Entry 1QNC (X-ray diffraction, 2.30 A resolution); this record covers chains A and D of the 3 polymer chains in the assembly.

[Chain A]
Protein: Transcription initiation factor tfiid-1
Source organism: Arabidopsis thaliana
Reference sequence: P28147 (TF21_ARATH); residues 1-200 here = UniProt positions 1-200
Chain sequence (200 residues; each row starts with the number of its first residue):
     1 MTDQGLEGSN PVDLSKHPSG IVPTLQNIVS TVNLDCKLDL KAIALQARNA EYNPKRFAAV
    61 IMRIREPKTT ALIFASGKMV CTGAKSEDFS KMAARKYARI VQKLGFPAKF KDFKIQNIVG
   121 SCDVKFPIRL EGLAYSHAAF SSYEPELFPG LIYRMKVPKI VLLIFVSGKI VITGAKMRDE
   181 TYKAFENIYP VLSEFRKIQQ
Unresolved in the structure: 1-15, 199-200
UniProt features mapped onto this chain:
  - modified residue: Thr2 (N-acetylthreonine)
From the paper describing this entry:
  - binding site for the 14-nt DNA strand (chain D): Pro149
  - specificity-determining residues: Val29, Val119, Leu163 (proposed by the authors, not directly observed)

[Chain D]
Molecule: 14-nt DNA strand
Sequence (14 nucleotides; each row starts with the number of its first residue):
   215 TGCCCTTTTA TTGC

[Chain A / chain D interface]
Residue-residue contacts - 38 pairs, chain A then chain D:
  Gln26(A) - DT223(D)  sugar contact
  Gln26(A) - DA224(D)  sugar contact
  Asn27(A) - DT222(D)  hydrogen bond to the base
  Asn27(A) - DT223(D)  hydrogen bond to the base
  Val29(A) - DT222(D)  base contact
  Arg56(A) - DC219(D)  sugar contact
  Arg56(A) - DT220(D)  salt bridge to the phosphate
  Arg56(A) - DT221(D)  salt bridge to the phosphate
  Phe57(A) - DC219(D)  base contact
  Phe57(A) - DT220(D)  base contact
  Ile61(A) - DT220(D)  phosphate contact
  Ile61(A) - DT221(D)  phosphate contact
  Arg63(A) - DT221(D)  phosphate contact
  Arg63(A) - DT222(D)  salt bridge to the phosphate
  Lys68(A) - DT223(D)  phosphate contact
  Thr70(A) - DT221(D)  phosphate contact
  Thr70(A) - DT222(D)  hydrogen bond to the phosphate
  Leu72(A) - DT220(D)  base contact
  Leu72(A) - DT221(D)  base contact
  Thr82(A) - DT221(D)  base contact
  Thr82(A) - DT222(D)  hydrogen bond to the sugar
  Gly83(A) - DT222(D)  phosphate contact
  Lys85(A) - DT223(D)  phosphate contact
  Val119(A) - DT223(D)  base contact
  Val119(A) - DA224(D)  base contact
  Ser121(A) - DA224(D)  sugar contact
  Phe148(A) - DT225(D)  base contact
  Pro149(A) - DT226(D)  base contact
  Pro149(A) - DG227(D)  sugar contact
  Leu163(A) - DT225(D)  base contact
  Phe165(A) - DT225(D)  base contact
  Phe165(A) - DT226(D)  sugar contact
  Val166(A) - DG227(D)  phosphate contact
  Ser167(A) - DT226(D)  hydrogen bond to the phosphate
  Lys169(A) - DT225(D)  salt bridge to the phosphate
  Lys169(A) - DT226(D)  phosphate contact
  Val171(A) - DA224(D)  base contact
  Val171(A) - DT225(D)  sugar contact

[In short]
23 residues of chain A and 9 residues of chain D are in contact, with 5 hydrogen bonds and 4 salt bridges.
Among the polar pairs are Asn27(A)-DT222(D), Asn27(A)-DT223(D) and Thr82(A)-DT222(D). From the paper: a
binding site for the 14-nt DNA strand (chain D) at Pro149(A); specificity determinants Val29(A), Val119(A) and
Leu163(A).
Chain A is Transcription initiation factor tfiid-1 (Arabidopsis thaliana) and chain D is a 14-nt DNA strand;
the structure, Crystal structure of the A(-31) Adenovirus major late promoter TATA box variant bound to
wild-type TBP ..., was determined by X-ray diffraction, deposited together with 1QN3, 1QN4, 1QN5, 1QN6, 1QN7,
1QN8 and 4 further entries.
